4ITR - chains A and B of the 4 polymer chains in the assembly; structure by X-ray diffraction, 2.30 A resolution.

# Chain A (and B)
Molecule: Adenosine monophosphate-protein transferase and cysteine protease IbpA
Organism: Haemophilus somnus
Notes: EC 2.7.7.1; fragment: Fido 2 domain; chain B of this document is another copy of the same molecule, construct and numbering; everything in this record applies to it too
UniProt: Q06277 (IBPA_HAES2); residues 3482-3797 here = UniProt positions 3482-3797
Amino-acid sequence (316 residues; numbered 3482 to 3797; the number before each row is that of its first residue):
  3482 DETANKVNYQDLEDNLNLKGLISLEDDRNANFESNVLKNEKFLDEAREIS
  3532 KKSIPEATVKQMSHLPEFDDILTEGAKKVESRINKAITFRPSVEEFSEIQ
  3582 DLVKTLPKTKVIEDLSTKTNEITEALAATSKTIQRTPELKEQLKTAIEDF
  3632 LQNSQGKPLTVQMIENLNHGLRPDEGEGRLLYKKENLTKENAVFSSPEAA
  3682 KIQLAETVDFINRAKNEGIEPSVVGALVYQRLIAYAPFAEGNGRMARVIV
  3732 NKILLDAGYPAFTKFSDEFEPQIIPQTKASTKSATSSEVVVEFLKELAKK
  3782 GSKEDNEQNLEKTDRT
Not modelled in the structure: 3482-3487, 3787-3797 (chain B: 3482-3487, 3784-3797)
Sequence notes: engineered mutation A3717 (His in Q06277)
UniProt features mapped onto this chain:
  - region: I3535 to A3557 (Arm region)
  - binding site (ATP): K3670, E3671, G3722 to G3724, R3728, Q3757
  - mutagenesis: I3535 to P3536 (Reduced adenylyltransferase toward Rho GTPase family proteins), I3552 to L3553 (Reduced adenylyltransferase toward Rho GTPase family proteins), L3668 to K3670 (Reduced adenylyltransferase activity), N3723 (N3723A: Does not affect adenylyltransferase activity), G3724 (G3724A: Nucleotide-binding mutant. No adenylyltransferase activity abd reduced toxicity), R3725 (R3725A: Does not affect adenylyltransferase activity), R3728 (R3728A: Does not affect adenylyltransferase activity)
Small-molecule neighbours:
  - adenosine monophosphate (AMP): K3670, E3671, N3672, A3673, F3675, Y3710, I3714, E3721, G3722, N3723, G3724, R3728, K3745, E3751, P3752, I3754, I3755, Q3757
  - GDP (guanosine-5'-diphosphate): T3669, E3671, N3672
Reported in the primary citation:
  - conformationally variable residues (order/disorder transition): L3668 to N3672
  - mutagenesis - I3535E/P3536E, I3552E/L3553E, L3668A/K3670A: decreased catalytic activity on Rho-family proteins
  - binding site for adenosine monophosphate: K3670, E3671, N3672, A3673, F3675, I3714, G3722, N3723, G3724, R3728, P3752, I3754, I3755, Q3757
  - mutagenesis - A3673E, F3675A, R3728A/Q3757A, I3755E: decreased catalytic activity
  - mutagenesis - G3724E: abolished catalytic activity

# How chain A and chain B interact
Pairs across the interface - 36 pairs, chain A then chain B:
  E3521(A) - E3646(B)
  E3521(A) - L3662(B)
  K3522(A) - K3682(B)
  D3525(A) - L3661(B)
  D3525(A) - L3662(B)  hydrogen bond (side chain-backbone)
  D3525(A) - Y3663(B)  hydrogen bond (side chain-backbone)
  R3528(A) - R3660(B)
  R3528(A) - L3661(B)
  E3529(A) - L3661(B)
  E3529(A) - K3665(B)
  K3532(A) - G3659(B)  hydrogen bond (side chain-backbone)
  K3532(A) - R3660(B)
  S3544(A) - G3657(B)
  S3544(A) - E3658(B)  hydrogen bond (backbone-backbone)
  L3546(A) - E3658(B)
  F3549(A) - E3658(B)
  D3550(A) - G3659(B)
  L3553(A) - G3659(B)
  E3646(A) - E3521(B)
  G3657(A) - S3544(B)
  E3658(A) - S3544(B)  hydrogen bond (backbone-backbone)
  E3658(A) - L3546(B)
  E3658(A) - F3549(B)
  G3659(A) - K3532(B)  hydrogen bond (backbone-side chain)
  G3659(A) - D3550(B)
  G3659(A) - L3553(B)
  R3660(A) - R3528(B)
  R3660(A) - K3532(B)
  L3661(A) - D3525(B)
  L3661(A) - R3528(B)
  L3661(A) - E3529(B)
  L3662(A) - E3521(B)
  L3662(A) - D3525(B)  hydrogen bond (backbone-side chain)
  Y3663(A) - D3525(B)  hydrogen bond (backbone-side chain)
  K3665(A) - E3529(B)
  K3682(A) - K3522(B)
Other interface residues (no listed pair), chain A (23 interface residues in all): H3545, P3547
Other interface residues (no listed pair), chain B (23 interface residues in all): M3543, P3547

# In short
The chain A/chain B interface involves 23 residues from each chain, with 8 hydrogen bonds. Polar pairs include
D3525(A)-L3662(B), D3525(A)-Y3663(B) and K3532(A)-G3659(B). The paper reports a binding site for adenosine
monophosphate at K3670(A), E3671(A) and N3672(A) among others; A3673E, F3675A and R3728A/Q3757A of chain A,
among others, reduce catalytic activity; 8 substitutions were tested in all.
Chain A and chain B are both Adenosine monophosphate-protein transferase and cysteine protease IbpA
(Haemophilus somnus); the structure, Crystal Structure of IbpAFic2-H3717A in complex with adenylylated Cdc42,
was determined by X-ray diffraction, deposited together with 3N3U.
